PDB entry 5X94 | X-ray diffraction, 2.60 A resolution | chains A and L of the 3 polymer chains in the assembly

[Chain A]
Name: Tyrosine-protein phosphatase non-receptor type 11
Source organism: Homo sapiens
Notes: EC 3.1.3.48; fragment: SH2 domain
Reference sequence: Q06124 (PTN11_HUMAN); residues 1-220 here = UniProt positions 1-220
Chain sequence (220 residues; numbered 1 to 220; the number before each row is that of its first residue):
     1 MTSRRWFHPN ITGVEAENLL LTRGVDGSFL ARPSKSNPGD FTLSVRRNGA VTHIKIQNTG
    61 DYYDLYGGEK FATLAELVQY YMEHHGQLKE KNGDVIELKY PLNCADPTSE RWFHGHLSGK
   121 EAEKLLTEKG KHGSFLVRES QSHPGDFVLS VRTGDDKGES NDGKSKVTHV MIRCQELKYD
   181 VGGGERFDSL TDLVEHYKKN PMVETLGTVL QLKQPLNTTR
Disordered / not traced: 1-3, 155-164, 220
Modified / non-standard residues: Mse1 (selenomethionine); Mse82, Mse171, Mse202 (selenomethionine; parent Met)
UniProt features mapped onto this chain:
  - modified residue: Thr2 (N-acetylthreonine), Tyr62 (Phosphotyrosine), Tyr66 (Phosphotyrosine)
  - natural variant: Thr2 (T2I: In NS1), Thr42 (T42A: In NS1), Asn58 (N58K: In NS1), Thr59 (T59A: In NS1), Gly60 (G60A: In NS1; G60V: In myelodysplastic syndrome), Asp61 (D61G: In NS1; D61N: In NS1; D61V: In JMML; D61Y: In JMML), Tyr62 (Y62D: In NS1), Tyr63 (Y63C: In NS1), Glu69 (E69K: In JMML; E69Q: In NS1), Phe71 (F71K: In acute myeloid leukemia; F71L: In NS1), Ala72 (A72G: In NS1; A72S: In NS1; A72T: In JMML; A72V: In JMML), Thr73 (T73I: In NS1), 4 further natural variant entries in UniProt

[Chain L]
Name: Cag pathogenicity island protein
Reference sequence: E6NP29 (E6NP29_HELPL); numbering as in UniProt (aligned over 950-962)
Chain sequence (13 residues; numbered 950 to 962; the number before each row is that of its first residue):
   950 ASPEPIYATI DFD
Disordered / not traced: 950-953
Modified / non-standard residues: Tyr956 (O-phosphotyrosine; PTR)

[Chain A / chain L interface]
Pairs across the interface - 27 pairs, chain A then chain L:
  Val14(A) - Pro954(L)  hydrophobic
  Glu17(A) - Pro954(L)
  Arg32(A) - Tyr956(L)
  Ser34(A) - Tyr956(L)
  Lys35(A) - Tyr956(L)
  Ser36(A) - Tyr956(L)
  Thr42(A) - Tyr956(L)
  Thr52(A) - Ile955(L)
  Thr52(A) - Ala957(L)
  His53(A) - Pro954(L)
  His53(A) - Ile955(L)  hydrogen bond (backbone-backbone)
  His53(A) - Tyr956(L)
  His53(A) - Ala957(L)  hydrogen bond (backbone-backbone)
  Ile54(A) - Ile959(L)  hydrophobic
  Lys55(A) - Tyr956(L)
  Leu65(A) - Phe961(L)
  Gly67(A) - Phe961(L)
  Gly68(A) - Phe961(L)
  Tyr81(A) - Phe961(L)
  Gln87(A) - Phe961(L)
  Leu88(A) - Ile959(L)  hydrophobic
  Lys89(A) - Ile959(L)
  Lys89(A) - Asp960(L)  hydrogen bond (backbone-backbone)
  Glu90(A) - Ala957(L)
  Glu90(A) - Thr958(L)
  Glu90(A) - Asp960(L)
  Lys91(A) - Asp960(L)
Also at the interface, not in a pair above, chain A (23 interface residues in all): Gly13, Pro33, Val51

[Overview]
23 residues of chain A face 8 of chain L across their interface; the contacts include 3 hydrogen bonds.
Backbone hydrogen bonds pair His53(A)-Ile955(L), His53(A)-Ala957(L) and Lys89(A)-Asp960(L).
Chain A is Tyrosine-protein phosphatase non-receptor type 11 (Homo sapiens) and chain L is Cag pathogenicity
island protein; the structure, Crystal structure of SHP2_SH2-CagA EPIYA_D peptide complex, was determined by
X-ray diffraction, deposited together with 5X7B.
